Entry 6XVK (X-ray diffraction, 1.99 A resolution); this record covers chain A.

Chain A:
Name: Vascular endothelial growth factor receptor 2
Source organism: Homo sapiens
Notes: EC 2.7.10.1; fragment: protein kinase domain (807-1171 del[940-989])
Reference sequence: P35968 (VGFR2_HUMAN); residue numbers follow UniProt; this construct covers 806-939, 990-1171
Sequence (322 residues; row label = number of the first residue in the row; note: 50 numbers in that range are skipped by the numbering (no residue carries them; nothing is unmodelled there)):
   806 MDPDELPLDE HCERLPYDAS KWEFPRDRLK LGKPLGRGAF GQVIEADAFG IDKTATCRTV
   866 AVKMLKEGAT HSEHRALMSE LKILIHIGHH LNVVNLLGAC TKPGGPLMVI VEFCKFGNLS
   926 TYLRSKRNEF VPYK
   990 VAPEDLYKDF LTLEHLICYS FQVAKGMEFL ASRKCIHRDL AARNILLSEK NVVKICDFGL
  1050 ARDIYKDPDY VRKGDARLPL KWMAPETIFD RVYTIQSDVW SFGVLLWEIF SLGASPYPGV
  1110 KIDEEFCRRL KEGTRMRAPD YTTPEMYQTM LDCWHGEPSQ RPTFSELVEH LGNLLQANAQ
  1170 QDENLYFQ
Not modelled in the structure: 806-820, 1169-1177
Sequence notes: engineered mutation Val-990 (Glu in P35968); expression tag (1172-1177)
Residues lining bound ligands: O3E (N-(4,4-dimethyl-2-prop-1-ynyl-3,1-benzoxazin-6-yl)-2-[3-methoxy-5-(7-methoxyquinolin-4-yl)oxy-pyridin-2-yl]ethanamide): Leu-840, Val-848, Ala-866, Val-867, Lys-868, Glu-885, Ile-888, Leu-889, Ile-892, Val-898, Val-899, Val-914, Val-916, Glu-917, Phe-918, Cys-919, Lys-920, Phe-921, Gly-922, Met-1016, Leu-1019, Ala-1020, Cys-1024, Ile-1025, His-1026, Leu-1035, Ile-1044, Cys-1045, Asp-1046, Phe-1047, Ile-1084, Asp-1087
Swiss-Prot annotation at these positions:
  - active site: Asp-1028 (Proton acceptor)
  - binding site (ATP): Leu-840 to Val-848, Lys-868
  - modified residue (Phosphotyrosine): Tyr-996, Tyr-1054, Tyr-1059
  - natural variant: Val-848 (V848E: Strongly reduced autophosphorylation and kinase activity), Gly-873 (G873R: In a colorectal cancer sample), Pro-1147 (P1147S: In HCI)
  - mutagenesis: Lys-868 (K868M: Loss of enzyme activity), Tyr-996 (Y996F: Strongly reduced autophosphorylation. Reduces phosphorylation of PLCG1), Cys-1045 (C1045A: Significantly higher kinase activity), Tyr-1054 (Y1054F: Strongly reduced autophosphorylation. Abolishes phosphorylation of downstream signaling proteins; when associated with F-1059), Tyr-1059 (Y1059F: Strongly reduced autophosphorylation. Abolishes phosphorylation of downstream signaling proteins; when associated with F-1054)

In short:
Bound to chain A: compound O3E. From UniProt: active-site residue Asp-1028, 10 ATP-binding residues and 5
mutagenesis sites.
Chain A is Vascular endothelial growth factor receptor 2 (Homo sapiens); the structure, Crystal structure of
the KDR (VEGFR2) kinase domain in complex with a type-II inhibitor bearing an ..., was determined by X-ray
diffraction (same publication as 6XV9, 6XVA, 6XVB and 6XVJ).
